PDB entry 1Z5G | X-ray diffraction, 2.00 A resolution | chains B and D of the 4 polymer chains in the assembly

== Chain B (and D) ==
Name: AphA protein
Source organism: Salmonella typhimurium
Notes: EC 3.1.3.2; chain D of this document is another copy of the same molecule, construct and numbering; everything in this record applies to it too
Reference sequence: Q5MB24 (Q5MB24_SALTY); residues 1-214 here correspond to UniProt positions 24-237 (UniProt number = residue number + 23)
Sequence (214 residues; row label = number of the first residue in the row):
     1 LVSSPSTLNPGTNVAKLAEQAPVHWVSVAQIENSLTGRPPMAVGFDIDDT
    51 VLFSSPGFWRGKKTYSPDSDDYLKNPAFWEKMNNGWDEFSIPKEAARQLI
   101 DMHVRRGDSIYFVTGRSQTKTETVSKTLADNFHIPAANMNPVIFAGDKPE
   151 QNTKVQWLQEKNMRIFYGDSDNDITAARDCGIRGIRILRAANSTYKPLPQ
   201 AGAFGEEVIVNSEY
Not modelled in the structure: 1-5 (chain D: 1-4)
Metal / ion sites: Mg2+: Asp46, Asp48, Asp169

== How chain B and chain D interact ==
Contacting residue pairs (30):
  Ala18(B) - Glu213(D)
  Glu19(B) - Asn211(D)
  Gln20(B) - Gln20(D)
  Gln20(B) - Trp25(D)
  Gln20(B) - Val210(D)
  Gln20(B) - Asn211(D)  hydrogen bond (backbone-side chain)
  Ala21(B) - Trp25(D)
  Ala21(B) - Val210(D)
  Pro22(B) - Trp25(D)
  Pro22(B) - Val26(D)
  Pro22(B) - Ser27(D)
  Pro22(B) - Gln30(D)  hydrogen bond (backbone-side chain)
  Pro22(B) - Val210(D)  hydrophobic
  Val23(B) - Val23(D)
  Val23(B) - Trp25(D)  hydrogen bond (backbone-backbone)
  His24(B) - His24(D)
  Trp25(B) - Gln20(D)
  Trp25(B) - Ala21(D)
  Trp25(B) - Pro22(D)
  Trp25(B) - Val23(D)  hydrogen bond (backbone-backbone)
  Trp25(B) - Trp25(D)
  Val26(B) - Pro22(D)
  Ser27(B) - Pro22(D)
  Gln30(B) - Pro22(D)  hydrogen bond (side chain-backbone)
  Val210(B) - Gln20(D)
  Val210(B) - Ala21(D)
  Val210(B) - Pro22(D)  hydrophobic
  Asn211(B) - Glu19(D)
  Asn211(B) - Gln20(D)  hydrogen bond (side chain-backbone)
  Glu213(B) - Ala18(D)
Other interface residues (no listed pair), chain B (15 interface residues in all): Tyr214
Other interface residues (no listed pair), chain D (15 interface residues in all): Ala15

== In short ==
Chain B and chain D each contribute 15 residues to their interface, with 6 hydrogen bonds. Polar contacts
include Gln20(B)-Asn211(D), Pro22(B)-Gln30(D) and Val23(B)-Trp25(D). Asp46(B), Asp48(B) and Asp169(B) form the
Mg2+ site.
Both chains are AphA protein (Salmonella typhimurium). Entry 1Z5G (Crystal structure of Salmonella typhimurium
AphA protein) was determined by X-ray diffraction (same publication as 2AUT and 1Z88).
